Entry 7ZG5 (X-ray diffraction, 2.00 A resolution); this record covers chains A and C of the 6 polymer chains in the assembly.

# Chain A
Protein: Acetyltransferase
Source organism: Salmonella enterica subsp. enterica serovar Typhimurium
Reference sequence: A0A0F7DJC6 (A0A0F7DJC6_SALTM); residue numbers follow UniProt; this construct covers 2-175
Sequence (176 residues; row label = number of the first residue in the row; numbering starts at 0):
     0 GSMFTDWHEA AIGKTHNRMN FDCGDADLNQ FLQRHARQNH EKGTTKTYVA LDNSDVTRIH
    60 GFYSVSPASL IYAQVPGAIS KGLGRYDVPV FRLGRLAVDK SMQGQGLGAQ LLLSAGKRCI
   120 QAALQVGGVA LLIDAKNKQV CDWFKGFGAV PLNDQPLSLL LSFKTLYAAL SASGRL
Not modelled in the structure: 0
Construct notes: expression tag (0-1); engineered mutation Phe-143 (Tyr in A0A0F7DJC6)
Ion coordination: barium ion: Asn-19, Asp-98
Residues lining bound ligands: coenzyme A (COA): Cys-22, Asp-24, Leu-27, Leu-95, Ala-96, Val-97, Lys-99, Met-101, Gln-102, Gly-103, Gln-104, Gly-105, Leu-106, Gly-107, Ala-108, Asp-133, Ala-134, Lys-135, Val-139, Trp-142

# Chain C
Protein: DUF1778 domain-containing protein
Source organism: Salmonella enterica subsp. enterica serovar Typhimurium
Reference sequence: A0A2J0RI82 (A0A2J0RI82_SALTM); residues 2-93 here correspond to UniProt positions 5-96 (UniProt number = residue number + 3)
Sequence (94 residues; each row starts with the number of its first residue; numbering starts at 0):
     0 GSPQIAIESN ERLSLRVSTD AKKLIVRAAA IQQTNLTDFV VSNILPVAQK IVDAAERVYL
    60 TERDTKMIME ILDNPPAPNE KLLAAAFALP DMKK
Not modelled in the structure: 0-7, 92-93
Construct notes: expression tag (0-1)

# Chain A / chain C interface
Residue-residue contacts - 82 pairs, chain A then chain C:
  Met-2(A) with Ala-87(C), hydrophobic
  Thr-4(A) with Ala-87(C); Pro-89(C)
  Trp-6(A) with Leu-88(C), hydrophobic; Pro-89(C)
  His-7(A) with Met-91(C)
  Glu-8(A) with Met-91(C)
  Ala-67(A) with Glu-55(C)
  Ser-68(A) with Glu-55(C), hydrogen bond (backbone-backbone); Arg-56(C); Val-57(C), hydrogen bond (backbone-backbone)
  Leu-69(A) with Val-57(C); Leu-59(C), hydrophobic
  Ile-70(A) with Arg-56(C); Val-57(C), hydrogen bond (backbone-backbone); Tyr-58(C), hydrophobic; Leu-59(C), hydrogen bond (backbone-backbone)
  Tyr-71(A) with Leu-59(C), hydrophobic; Thr-64(C); Ile-67(C); Met-68(C), hydrophobic; Leu-71(C)
  Ala-72(A) with Leu-59(C); Thr-60(C); Glu-61(C); Thr-64(C), hydrogen bond (backbone-side chain)
  Gln-73(A) with Glu-61(C)
  Val-74(A) with Thr-64(C); Lys-65(C)
  Lys-80(A) with Met-68(C)
  Arg-91(A) with Ala-54(C), hydrogen bond (side chain-backbone)
  Ala-108(A) with Ala-84(C)
  Gln-109(A) with Ala-84(C); Ala-87(C); Leu-88(C); Pro-89(C)
  Leu-112(A) with Leu-81(C), hydrophobic; Ala-84(C), hydrophobic; Ala-85(C), hydrophobic
  Ser-113(A) with Leu-88(C)
  Val-128(A) with Leu-71(C), hydrophobic
  Leu-131(A) with Val-57(C), hydrophobic
  Gly-145(A) with Asn-78(C), hydrogen bond (backbone-side chain); Lys-80(C)
  Phe-146(A) with Asn-78(C); Lys-80(C); Leu-81(C)
  Gly-147(A) with Asn-78(C)
  Val-149(A) with Met-66(C), hydrophobic
  Pro-150(A) with Met-66(C)
  Leu-151(A) with Leu-59(C), hydrophobic; Asp-63(C); Met-66(C), hydrophobic
  Asn-152(A) with Arg-62(C); Asp-63(C), hydrogen bond; Met-66(C), hydrogen bond
  Asp-153(A) with Thr-60(C), hydrogen bond; Arg-62(C), salt bridge; Asp-63(C), hydrogen bond (backbone-side chain)
  Gln-154(A) with Val-57(C)
  Leu-159(A) with Ile-70(C), hydrophobic
  Ser-161(A) with Leu-71(C); Pro-74(C)
  Lys-163(A) with Leu-71(C), hydrogen bond (side chain-backbone); Asp-72(C); Pro-74(C)
  Thr-164(A) with Pro-74(C); Pro-75(C), hydrogen bond (side chain-backbone); Pro-77(C); Leu-81(C)
  Ala-167(A) with Pro-77(C)
  Ala-168(A) with Pro-77(C); Leu-81(C), hydrophobic; Leu-82(C), hydrophobic; Ala-85(C)
  Ala-171(A) with Phe-86(C)
  Ser-172(A) with Ala-85(C), hydrogen bond (side chain-backbone); Phe-86(C)
  Arg-174(A) with Ala-85(C), hydrogen bond (side chain-backbone); Phe-86(C), hydrogen bond (side chain-backbone); Leu-88(C), hydrogen bond (side chain-backbone); Asp-90(C), salt bridge
Other interface residues (no listed pair), chain A (48 interface residues in all): Thr-43, Pro-66, Pro-75, Ala-77, Leu-111, Ala-129, Leu-165, Leu-169, Gly-173
Other interface residues (no listed pair), chain C (36 interface residues in all): Ala-53, Ala-76, Ala-83

# Overview
Chain A and chain C form an interface of 48 and 36 residues respectively, with 17 hydrogen bonds and 2 salt
bridges. Among the polar pairs are Asp-153(A)/Arg-62(C), Arg-174(A)/Asp-90(C) and Ala-72(A)/Thr-64(C). Ligands
of chain A: coenzyme A. Asn-19(A) and Asp-98(A) form the barium ion site.
Chain A is Acetyltransferase and chain C is DUF1778 domain-containing protein, both from Salmonella enterica
subsp. enterica serovar Typhimurium; the structure, The crystal structure of Salmonella TacAT3-DNA complex,
was determined by X-ray diffraction.
